5KAH - chains A and B of the 6 polymer chains in the assembly; structure by X-ray diffraction, 2.78 A resolution.

Chain A (and B):
Name: (3,5-dihydroxyphenyl)acetyl-CoA 1,2-dioxygenase
Organism: Streptomyces toyocaensis
Notes: EC 1.13.11.80; chain B of this document is another copy of the same molecule, construct and numbering; everything in this record applies to it too
UniProt: Q8KLK7 (DPGC_STRTO); numbering as in UniProt (aligned over 1-438)
Amino-acid sequence (438 residues; numbered 1 to 438; the number before each row is that of its first residue):
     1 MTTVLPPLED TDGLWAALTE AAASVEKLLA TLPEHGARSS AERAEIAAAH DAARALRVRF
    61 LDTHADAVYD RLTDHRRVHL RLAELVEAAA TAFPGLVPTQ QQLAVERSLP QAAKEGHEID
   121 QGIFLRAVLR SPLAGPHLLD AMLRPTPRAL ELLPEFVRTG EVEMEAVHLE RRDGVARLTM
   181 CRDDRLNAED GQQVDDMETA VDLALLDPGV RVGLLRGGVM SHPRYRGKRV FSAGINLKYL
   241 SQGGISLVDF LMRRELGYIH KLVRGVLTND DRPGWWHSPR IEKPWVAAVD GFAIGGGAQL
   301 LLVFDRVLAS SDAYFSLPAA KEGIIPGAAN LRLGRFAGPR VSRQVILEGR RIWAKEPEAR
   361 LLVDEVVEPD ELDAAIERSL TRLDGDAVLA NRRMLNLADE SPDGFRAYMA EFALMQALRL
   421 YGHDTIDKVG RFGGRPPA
Disordered / not traced: 1-11, 433-438 (chain B: 1-10, 319-322, 433-438)
Construct notes: engineered mutation Thr425 (Val in Q8KLK7)
Small-molecule neighbours: YE1 ([(2R,3S,4R,5R)-5-(6-amino-9H-purin-9-yl)-4-hydroxy-3-(phosphonooxy)tetrahydrofuran-2-yl]methyl (3R)-4-({3-[(2-{[(3,5-dihydroxyphenyl)acetyl]amino}ethyl)amino]-3-oxopropyl}amino)-3-hydroxy-2,2-dimethyl-4-oxobutyl dihydrogen diphosphate): Asp184, Arg185, Leu186, Ala188, Glu189, His222, Arg224, Tyr225, Ala233, Gly234, Ile235, Asn236, Leu237, Lys238, Phe250, Leu251, Arg254, Glu255, Phe292, Ile294, Gly295, Gly296, Gln299, Tyr314, Pro318, Ala319, Glu322, Ile324, Ile325, Pro326, Gly327, Phe412, Gln416, Phe432
Swiss-Prot annotation at these positions:
  - binding site (substrate): Asp183, Glu189, His222 to Tyr225, Ala233 to Lys238, Gly296, Ile325 to Gly327, Gln416

Chain A / chain B interface:
Residue-residue contacts (61):
  Asp51(A) - Pro273(B)
  Asp51(A) - Gly274(B)  hydrogen bond (side chain-backbone)
  Asp51(A) - Trp276(B)  hydrogen bond
  Arg54(A) - Trp276(B)
  Ala55(A) - Trp276(B)  hydrophobic
  Val58(A) - Trp276(B)  hydrophobic
  Ile119(A) - Trp276(B)  hydrophobic
  Ile123(A) - Trp276(B)  hydrophobic
  Ala320(A) - Ala387(B)
  Ala320(A) - Asn391(B)
  Lys321(A) - Arg382(B)
  Lys321(A) - Asp384(B)
  Lys321(A) - Gly385(B)
  Lys321(A) - Val388(B)
  Gly323(A) - Ala387(B)
  Ile324(A) - Asn391(B)
  Ile325(A) - Asn391(B)
  Ile325(A) - Met394(B)  hydrophobic
  Pro326(A) - Asn391(B)
  Asn330(A) - Asn391(B)  hydrogen bond
  Asn330(A) - Met394(B)
  Asn330(A) - Leu395(B)
  Asn330(A) - Ala398(B)
  Leu331(A) - Ala398(B)  hydrophobic
  Pro339(A) - Arg335(B)
  Pro339(A) - Phe336(B)  hydrophobic
  Arg340(A) - Phe304(B)  hydrogen bond (side chain-backbone)
  Arg340(A) - Asp305(B)
  Arg340(A) - Val307(B)
  Arg340(A) - Leu361(B)
  Arg340(A) - Leu362(B)
  Arg340(A) - Val363(B)
  Arg340(A) - Asp364(B)  salt bridge
  Arg343(A) - Leu395(B)
  Arg343(A) - Asn396(B)  hydrogen bond
  Arg343(A) - Asp399(B)  salt bridge
  Gln344(A) - Arg306(B)
  Gln344(A) - Arg360(B)  hydrogen bond
  Gln344(A) - Asp364(B)
  Ile346(A) - Asn391(B)
  Ile346(A) - Leu395(B)  hydrophobic
  Leu347(A) - Asp305(B)
  Leu347(A) - Asn391(B)
  Leu347(A) - Arg392(B)
  Leu347(A) - Leu395(B)  hydrophobic
  Glu348(A) - Arg306(B)  salt bridge
  Glu348(A) - Arg382(B)  salt bridge
  Glu348(A) - Leu383(B)
  Tyr408(A) - Met394(B)  hydrophobic
  Tyr408(A) - Leu397(B)  hydrophobic
  Glu411(A) - Leu397(B)
  Phe412(A) - Met394(B)
  Leu414(A) - His277(B)
  Met415(A) - Ala390(B)  hydrophobic
  Met415(A) - Arg393(B)
  Met415(A) - Met394(B)  hydrophobic
  Leu418(A) - His277(B)
  Arg419(A) - Asp386(B)
  Arg419(A) - Ala387(B)
  Arg419(A) - Ala390(B)
  Asp424(A) - Asp386(B)
Other interface residues (no listed pair), chain A (32 interface residues in all): Gly338, Ser342, Arg350
Other interface residues (no listed pair), chain B (34 interface residues in all): Leu301, Thr381

Summary:
32 residues of chain A and 34 residues of chain B are in contact, with 6 hydrogen bonds and 4 salt bridges.
Polar contacts include Arg340(A)-Asp364(B), Arg343(A)-Asp399(B) and Glu348(A)-Arg306(B). Bound to chain A:
compound YE1. UniProt lists 17 substrate-binding residues on chain A.
Both chains are (3,5-dihydroxyphenyl)acetyl-CoA 1,2-dioxygenase (Streptomyces toyocaensis). Entry 5KAH
(Crystal structure of a dioxygenase in the Crotonase superfamily in P21, V425T mutant) was determined by X-ray
diffraction together with 5KAG and 5KAJ from the same study.
